Entry 7PIB (electron microscopy, 4.70 A resolution (low resolution: residue-level contacts below are approximate; hydrogen-bond / salt-bridge calls are withheld)); this record covers chains l and 3 of the 56 polymer chains in the assembly.

# Chain l
Protein: 50S ribosomal protein L16
Organism: Mycoplasma pneumoniae M129
UniProtKB: P41204 (RL16_MYCPN); numbering as in UniProt (aligned over 1-139)
Sequence (139 residues; row label = number of the first residue in the row):
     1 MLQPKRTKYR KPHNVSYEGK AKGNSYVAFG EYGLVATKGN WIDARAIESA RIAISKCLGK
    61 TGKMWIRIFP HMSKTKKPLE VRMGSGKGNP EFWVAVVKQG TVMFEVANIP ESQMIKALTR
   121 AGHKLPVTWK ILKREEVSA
Disordered / not traced: 137-139

# Chain 3
Molecule: 23S ribosomal RNA
Organism: Mycoplasma pneumoniae M129
Sequence (2907 nucleotides; each row starts with the number of its first residue):
     1 UACAAUAAGU UACUAAGGGC UUAUGGUGGA UGCCUUGGCA CUAAUAGGCG AUGAAGGACG
    61 UGUUAACCUG CGAUAAGCUU CGGGUAGGUG GUAAGAACCU CAGAUCCGGA GAUUUCCGAA
   121 UGGAGCAAUC CGGUAGUUGG AAACAGCUAU CAUUAAUUGA UGAAUAAAUA GUCAAUUAAA
   181 GCAAUACGUG GUGAAGUGAA ACAUCUCAGU AGCCACAGGA AAAGAAAACG AAUGUGAUUC
   241 CGUGUGUAGU GGCGAGCGAA AGCGGAACAG GCCAAACUUA UCAUUAGAUA GGGGUUGUAG
   301 GGCUUGCAAU GUGGACUUGA AAACGAUAGA AGAAGCUGUU GGAAAGCAGC GCGCAAAAGG
   361 GUGAUAGCCC CGUAUUUGAA AUUGUUUUCA UACCUAGCGA GAUCCCUGAG UAGCUCGGAA
   421 AACGUUAUUU UGAGUGAAUC UGCCCAGACC AUUGGGUAAG CCUAAAUACU AAUUAGUGAC
   481 CGAUAGCGAA ACAGUACCGU GAGGGAAAGG UGAAAAGAAC CCAGAGAUGG GAGUGAAAUA
   541 GAUUCUGAAA CCAUAUGCCU ACAACGUGUC AGAGCACAUU AAUGUGUGAU GGCGUGCGUU
   601 UUGAAGUAUG AGCCGGCGAG UUAUGAUAGC AAGCGUUAGU UAACCAGGAG AUGGGGAGCU
   661 GUAGCGAAAG CGAGUUUUAA AAGAGCGUUU GUUUGUUAUU AUAGACCCGA AACGGGUUGA
   721 GCUAGUCAUG AGCAGGUUGA AGGUUGAGUA ACAUCAACUG GAGGACCGAA CCGACUCUCG
   781 UUGAAACGAU AGCGGAUGAC UUGUGAUUAG GGGUGAAAUU CCAAUCGAAA UCCGUGAUAG
   841 CUGGUUCUCG UCGAAAUAGC UUUAAGGCUA GCGUGAGAUC ACAAAUAAGU GGAGGUAAAG
   901 CUACUGAAUG UAUGAUGGCG CCACCUAGGC GUACUGAAUA CAAUUAAACU CUGAAUGCCA
   961 UUUAUUUUAU UCUCGCAGUC AGACAGUGGG GGAUAAGCUU CAUUGUCAAG AGGGGAAGAG
  1021 CCCAGAUCAU UAAAUAAGGU CCCCAAAAUA UACUAAGUGG AAAAGGAUGU GAAAGUGCUA
  1081 AAACAGCAAG GAUGUUGGCU UAGAAGCAGC CAUCGUUUAA AGAGUGCGUA ACAGCUCACU
  1141 UGUCGAGUGU UUUUGCGCCG AAGAUGUAAC GGGGCUAAGU AUAUUACCGA AUUUAUGGAU
  1201 AAGAUUUAUA UCUUGUGGUA GACGAGCGUU GUAUUGGAGU UGAAGUCAAA GCGUGAGCAU
  1261 UGGUGGAUCC AAUACAAGUG AGAAUGCCGG CAUGAGUAAC GCUUGGGAGU GAGAAUCUCC
  1321 CAAACCGAUU GACUAAGGUU UCCUGGACCA GGGUCGUCCU UCCAGGGUUA GUCUGGACCU
  1381 AAGCUGAGGC UGAAAAGCGU AGGCGAUGGA CAACAGGUUA AUAUUCCUGU ACUUACAGUU
  1441 AGACUGAUGG AGUGACAAAG AAGGUUUUCC ACCCCCAUAA UUGGAUUUGG GGAUAAAUCA
  1501 UAAGGUGGUA CAAUAGGCAA AUCCGUUGUG CAUAACAUUG AGUGAUGAUG UCGAGUGAAU
  1561 GAGUGAUCAA GUAGCGAAGG UGGUAUUAAU CAUGCUUUCA AGAAAAGCUU CUAGGGUUAA
  1621 UCUAGCUGUA ACCAGUACCG AGAACGAACA CACGUAGUCA AGGAGAGGAU CCUAAGGUUA
  1681 GCGAGUGAAC UAUAGCCAAG GAACUCUGCA AAUUAACCCC GUAAGUUAGC GAGAAGGGGU
  1741 GCUUAUGUAA AAGUAAGCCG CAGUGAAGAA CGAGGGGGGA CUGUUUAACU AAAACACAAC
  1801 UCUAUGCCAA ACCGUAAGGU GAUGUAUAUG GGGUGACACC UGCCCAGUGC UGGAAGGUUA
  1861 AAGAAGGAGG UUAGCGCAAG CGAAGCUUUU AACUGAAGCC CCAGUGAACG GCGGCCGUAA
  1921 CUAUAACGGU CCUAAGGUAG CGAAAUUCCU AGUCGGGUAA AUUCCGUCCC GCUUGAAUGG
  1981 UGUAACCAUC UCUUGACUGU CUCGGCUAUA GACUCGGUGA AAUCCAGGUA CGGGUGAAGA
  2041 CACCCGUUAG GCGCAACGGG ACGGAAAGAC CCCGUGAAGC UUUACUGUAG CUUAAUAUUG
  2101 AUCAGGACAU UAUCAUGUAG AGAAUAGGUA GGAGCAAUCG AUGCAAGUUC GCUAGGACUU
  2161 GUUGAUGCGA AAGGUGGAAU ACUACCCUUG GUUGUGUGCU GUUCUAAUUG GUAACUGUUA
  2221 UCCAGUUUCA AGACAGUGUU AGGUGGGCAG UUUGACUGGG GCGGUCGCCU CCUAAAAGGU
  2281 AACGGAGGCG UACAAAGGUA CCUUCAGUAC GGUUGGAAAU CGUAUGUAGA GUGUAAUGGU
  2341 GUAAGGGUGC UUGACUGUGA GACAUACAGG UCGAACAGGU GAGAAAUCAG GUCAUAGUGA
  2401 UCCGGUGGUC CAGUAUGGAA UGGCCAUCGC UCAACGGAUA AAAGCUACUC CGGGGAUAAC
  2461 AGGCUGAUAC UGCCCAAGAG UUCAUAUCGA CGGCAGUGUU UGGCACCUCG AUGUCGACUC
  2521 AUCUCAUCCU CGAGCUGAAG CAGGUUCGAA GGGUUCGGCU GUUCGCCGAU UAAAGAGAUA
  2581 CGUGAGUUGG GUUCAAACCG UCGUGAGACA GGUUGGUCCC UAUCUAUUGU GCCCGUAGGA
  2641 AGAUUGAAGA GUGUUGCUUC UAGUACGAGA GGACCGAAGC GAGGACACCU CUUAUGCUCC
  2701 AGUUGUAGCG CCAGCUGCAC CGCUGGGUAG UAACGUGUCU AUUAGAUAAA CGCUGAAAGC
  2761 AUCUAAGUGU GAAACUAUCU CAAAGAUUAA UCUUCCCAUU UCGCAAGAAA GUAAGAGCCG
  2821 UCAAAGACGA UGACGUUGAU AGGUUACAGG UGUAAGCAUA GUGAUAUGUU GAGCUGAGUA
  2881 AUACUAAUUG CUCGAGGACU UAUUGGA
Disordered / not traced: 1-7, 923-927, 1560-1569, 2901-2907

# How chain l and chain 3 interact
Residue-residue contacts (88; chain l residue first):
  Pro-4(l) / A908(3)
  Lys-5(l) / A908(3)
  Arg-6(l) / G906(3)
  Arg-6(l) / A907(3)
  Lys-8(l) / C949(3)
  Tyr-9(l) / A948(3)
  Tyr-9(l) / G2285(3)
  Tyr-9(l) / A2286(3)
  Lys-11(l) / A947(3)
  Pro-12(l) / A947(3)
  Pro-12(l) / A948(3)
  His-13(l) / A947(3)
  His-13(l) / G990(3)
  His-13(l) / U2273(3)
  Ser-16(l) / G989(3)
  Tyr-17(l) / U994(3)
  Ala-21(l) / A899(3)
  Lys-22(l) / A899(3)
  Lys-22(l) / G900(3)
  Lys-22(l) / U945(3)
  Lys-22(l) / A946(3)
  Gly-23(l) / U944(3)
  Asn-24(l) / U944(3)
  Tyr-26(l) / U944(3)
  Phe-29(l) / G910(3)
  Trp-41(l) / U994(3)
  Asp-43(l) / G2493(3)
  Arg-45(l) / G2492(3)
  Ala-46(l) / G2492(3)
  Ser-49(l) / C2491(3)
  Ser-49(l) / G2492(3)
  Ile-52(l) / C2491(3)
  Lys-56(l) / A2477(3)
  Lys-56(l) / G2478(3)
  Trp-65(l) / G910(3)
  Ile-66(l) / U909(3)
  Arg-67(l) / A943(3)
  Phe-69(l) / A908(3)
  His-71(l) / A907(3)
  His-71(l) / A908(3)
  His-71(l) / U945(3)
  Met-72(l) / A946(3)
  Lys-74(l) / U994(3)
  Thr-75(l) / G992(3)
  Thr-75(l) / A993(3)
  Lys-76(l) / A993(3)
  Lys-77(l) / A993(3)
  Glu-80(l) / G2502(3)
  Val-81(l) / G2503(3)
  Arg-82(l) / G2259(3)
  Arg-82(l) / G2503(3)
  Arg-82(l) / C2504(3)
  Met-83(l) / G992(3)
  Met-83(l) / A995(3)
  Met-83(l) / A996(3)
  Met-83(l) / G2258(3)
  Met-83(l) / G2503(3)
  Met-83(l) / C2504(3)
  Gly-84(l) / G2258(3)
  Gly-84(l) / G2284(3)
  Ser-85(l) / G2258(3)
  Ser-85(l) / C2283(3)
  Ser-85(l) / G2284(3)
  Gly-86(l) / G991(3)
  Gly-86(l) / G992(3)
  Gly-86(l) / C2283(3)
  Gly-86(l) / G2284(3)
  Gly-86(l) / G2285(3)
  Lys-87(l) / G991(3)
  Lys-87(l) / G992(3)
  Lys-87(l) / G2284(3)
  Lys-87(l) / G2285(3)
  Gly-88(l) / G992(3)
  Lys-116(l) / A2476(3)
  Arg-120(l) / C2475(3)
  Arg-120(l) / A2477(3)
  His-123(l) / G1065(3)
  His-123(l) / G1066(3)
  His-123(l) / C2474(3)
  His-123(l) / C2475(3)
  His-123(l) / G2492(3)
  Lys-124(l) / C2475(3)
  Lys-124(l) / G2492(3)
  Lys-124(l) / G2493(3)
  Leu-125(l) / G2493(3)
  Pro-126(l) / G2493(3)
  Pro-126(l) / C2494(3)
  Thr-128(l) / G1065(3)
Other interface residues (no listed pair), chain l (56 interface residues in all): Gln-3, Glu-18, Lys-20, Ser-25, Ala-28, Leu-79, Lys-98
Other interface residues (no listed pair), chain 3 (48 interface residues in all): A898, A942, A1064, A2467, U2468

# Overview
56 residues of chain l face 48 of chain 3 across their interface.
Chain l is 50S ribosomal protein L16 and chain 3 is 23S ribosomal RNA, both from Mycoplasma pneumoniae M129;
the structure, 70S ribosome with EF-G, A/P- and P/E-site tRNAs in spectinomycin-treated Mycoplasma pneumoniae
cells, was determined by electron microscopy together with 7OOC, 7OOD, 7P6Z, 7PAH, 7PAI, 7PAJ and 23 further
entries from the same study.
